Entry 7WLR (electron microscopy, 3.54 A resolution); this record covers chains H and J of the 10 polymer chains in the assembly.

Chain H:
Molecule: Histone H2B
Organism: Komagataella pastoris
UniProt: A0A1B2JBS1 (A0A1B2JBS1_PICPA); residues 33-131 here correspond to UniProt positions 34-132 (UniProt number = residue number + 1)
Chain sequence (99 residues; row label = number of the first residue in the row):
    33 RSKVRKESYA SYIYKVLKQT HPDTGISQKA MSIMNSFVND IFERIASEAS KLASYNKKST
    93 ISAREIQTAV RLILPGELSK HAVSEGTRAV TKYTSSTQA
Disordered / not traced: 33-37, 130-131

Chain J:
Molecule: 145-nt DNA strand
Sequence (145 nucleotides; each row starts with the number of its first residue):
     1 ATCGATGTAT ATATCTGACA CGTGCCTGGA GACTAGGGAG TAATCCCCTT GGCGGTTAAA
    61 ACGCGGGGGA CAGCGCGTAC GTGCGTTTAA GCGGTGCTAG AGCTGTCTAC GACCAATTGA
   121 GCGGCCTCGG CACCGGGATT CTGAT

Interface between chain H and chain J:
Residue-residue contacts (10):
  Glu39(H) - DG28(J)  sugar contact
  Tyr46(H) - DA20(J)  hydrogen bond to the phosphate
  Gly57(H) - DA20(J)  phosphate contact
  Ile58(H) - DA20(J)  hydrogen bond to the phosphate
  Ser59(H) - DC19(J)  hydrogen bond to the phosphate
  Gln60(H) - DC19(J)  phosphate contact
  Lys90(H) - DA39(J)  phosphate contact
  Ser91(H) - DG38(J)  hydrogen bond to the phosphate
  Ser91(H) - DA39(J)  hydrogen bond to the phosphate
  Thr92(H) - DA39(J)  hydrogen bond to the phosphate
Other interface residues (no listed pair), chain J (7 interface residues in all): DC21, DG40

Summary:
9 residues of chain H face 7 of chain J across their interface; the contacts include 6 hydrogen bonds. Among
the polar pairs are Tyr46(H)-DA20(J), Ile58(H)-DA20(J) and Ser59(H)-DC19(J).
Here chain H is Histone H2B (Komagataella pastoris) and chain J is a 145-nt DNA strand. Entry 7WLR (Cryo-EM
structure of the nucleosome containing Komagataella pastoris histones) was determined by electron microscopy.
